PDB entry 8XZG | electron microscopy, 3.20 A resolution | chains A and R of the 5 polymer chains in the assembly

Chain A:
Name: Guanine nucleotide-binding protein G(i) subunit alpha-1
From: Homo sapiens
UniProt: P63096 (GNAI1_HUMAN); residue numbers follow UniProt; this construct covers 1-354
Chain sequence (354 residues; row label = number of the first residue in the row):
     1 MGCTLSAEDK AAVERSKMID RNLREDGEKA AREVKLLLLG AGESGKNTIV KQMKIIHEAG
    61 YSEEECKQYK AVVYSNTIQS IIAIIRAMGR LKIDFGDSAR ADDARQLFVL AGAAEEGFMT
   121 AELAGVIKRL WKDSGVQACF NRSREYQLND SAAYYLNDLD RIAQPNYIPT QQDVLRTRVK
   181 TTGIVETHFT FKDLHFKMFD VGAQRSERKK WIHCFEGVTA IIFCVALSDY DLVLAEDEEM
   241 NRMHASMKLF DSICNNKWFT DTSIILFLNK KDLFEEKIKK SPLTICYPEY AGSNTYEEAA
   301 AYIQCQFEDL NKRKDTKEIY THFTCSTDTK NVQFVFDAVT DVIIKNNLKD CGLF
Disordered / not traced: 1-2, 55-182, 233-239
Construct notes: conflict Asn-47 (Ser in P63096), Ala-203 (Gly in P63096), Ala-245 (Glu in P63096), Ser-326 (Ala in P63096)
UniProt features mapped onto this chain:
  - region: Lys-35 to Lys-46, Thr-48 (G1 motif), Asp-173 to Thr-181 (G2 motif), Phe-196 to Gly-202, Gln-204, Arg-205 (G3 motif), Ile-265 to Asp-272 (G4 motif), Thr-324, Cys-325, Thr-327 to Thr-329 (G5 motif)
  - binding site (GTP): Glu-43 to Lys-46, Thr-48, Ser-151, Leu-175 to Thr-181, Asp-200 to Gly-202, Gln-204, Asn-269 to Asp-272
  - binding site (Mg(2+)): Thr-181
  - modified residue: Arg-178 (ADP-ribosylarginine), Gln-204 (Deamidated glutamine), Cys-351 (ADP-ribosylcysteine)
  - lipidation: Gly-2 (N-myristoyl glycine), Cys-3 (S-palmitoyl cysteine)

Chain R:
Name: Apelin receptor
From: Homo sapiens
UniProt: P35414 (APJ_HUMAN); residues 1-380 here = UniProt positions 1-380
Chain sequence (380 residues; row label = number of the first residue in the row):
     1 MEEGGDFDNY YGADNQSECE YTDWKSSGAL IPAIYMLVFL LGTTGNGLVL WTVFRSSREK
    61 RRSADIFIAS LAVADLTFVV TLPLWATYTY RDYDWPFGTF FCKLSSYLIF VNMYASVFCL
   121 TGLSFDRYLA IVRPVANARL RLRVSGAVAT AVLWVLAALL AMPVMVLRTT GDLENTTKVQ
   181 CYMDYSMVAT VSSEWAWEVG LGVSSTTVGF VVPFTIMLTC YFFIAQTIAG HFRKERIEGL
   241 RKRRRLLSII VVLVVTFALC WMPYHLVKTL YMLGSLLHWP CDFDLFLMNI FPYCTCISYV
   301 NSCLNPFLYA FFDPRFRQAC TSMLCCGQSR CAGTSHSSSG EKSASYSSGH SQGPGPNMGK
   361 GGEQMHEKSI PYSQETLVVD
Disordered / not traced: 1-25, 55-61, 333-380
UniProt features mapped onto this chain:
  - site (Required for APELA and APLN/apelin-13 interaction and signaling): Trp-85, Arg-168
  - glycosylation (N-linked (GlcNAc...) asparagine): Asn-15, Asn-175
Disulfide bonds: Cys-102/Cys-181

How chain A and chain R interact:
Contacting residue pairs - 27 pairs, chain A then chain R:
  Arg-32(A) with Leu-142(R)
  Asp-315(A) with Arg-241(R), salt bridge; Lys-242(R), salt bridge
  Asp-341(A) with His-231(R), salt bridge
  Ile-343(A) with Pro-134(R), hydrophobic
  Ile-344(A) with Ile-131(R); Pro-134(R), hydrophobic; His-231(R)
  Lys-345(A) with Phe-232(R)
  Asn-347(A) with Ala-130(R), hydrogen bond (side chain-backbone); Pro-134(R)
  Leu-348(A) with Ile-131(R), hydrophobic; Phe-232(R), hydrophobic; Leu-246(R), hydrophobic
  Asp-350(A) with Arg-62(R)
  Cys-351(A) with Ala-64(R); Arg-127(R); Ala-130(R), hydrophobic; Arg-141(R), hydrogen bond
  Gly-352(A) with Phe-312(R); Asp-313(R)
  Leu-353(A) with Arg-127(R); Ile-249(R), hydrophobic; Phe-312(R)
  Phe-354(A) with Leu-246(R); Asp-313(R); Pro-314(R)
Other interface residues (no listed pair), chain A (14 interface residues in all): Leu-194
Other interface residues (no listed pair), chain R (23 interface residues in all): Ser-63, Val-135, Ile-224, Thr-227, Ile-228, Arg-315

Overview:
14 residues of chain A and 23 residues of chain R are in contact, with 2 hydrogen bonds and 3 salt bridges.
Among the polar pairs are Asp-315(A)/Arg-241(R), Asp-315(A)/Lys-242(R) and Asp-341(A)/His-231(R). Curated
annotation (UniProt) lists 21 GTP-binding residues and Mg2+-binding residue Thr-181(A) on chain A.
Here chain A is Guanine nucleotide-binding protein G(i) subunit alpha-1 and chain R is Apelin receptor, both
from Homo sapiens. Entry 8XZG (Cryo-EM structure of the [Pyr1]-apelin-13-bound human APLNR-Gi complex) was
determined by electron microscopy (same publication as 8XZF, 8XZH, 8XZI and 8XZJ).
